PDB entry 4NUN | X-ray diffraction, 2.20 A resolution | chain A

== Chain A ==
Name: Ancylostoma secreted protein 2
Organism: Necator americanus
UniProtKB: J9ULM6 (J9ULM6_NECAM); residue numbers follow UniProt; this construct covers 1-210
Chain sequence (210 residues; row label = number of the first residue in the row):
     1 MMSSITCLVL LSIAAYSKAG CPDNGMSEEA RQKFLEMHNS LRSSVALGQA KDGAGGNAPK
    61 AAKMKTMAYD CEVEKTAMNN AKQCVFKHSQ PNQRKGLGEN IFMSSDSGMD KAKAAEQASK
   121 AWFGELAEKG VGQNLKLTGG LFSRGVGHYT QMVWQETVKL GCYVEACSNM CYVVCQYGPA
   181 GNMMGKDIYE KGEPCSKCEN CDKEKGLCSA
Not modelled in the structure: 1-17
Disulfides: C21-C71, C84-C167, C162-C175, C195-C201, C198-C208
Metal / ion sites: Cu ion: H88, H148
Reported in the primary citation:
  - Cu ion coordination: H88, H148
  - mutagenesis - H88A: abolished catalytic activity
  - catalytic residues: H88
  - catalytic residues: E99, E125, H148 (proposed by the authors, not directly observed)

== Overview ==
H88 and H148 coordinate a Cu ion ion. The paper reports catalytic residues H88, E99 and E125 among others;
H88A abolishes catalytic activity.
Chain A is Ancylostoma secreted protein 2 (Necator americanus); the structure, Crystal structure of
copper-bound Na-ASP-2, was determined by X-ray diffraction, deposited together with 4NUI, 4NUK and 4NUO.
